7MSH - chains A and J of the 55 polymer chains in the assembly; structure by electron microscopy, 3.23 A resolution.

[Chain A]
Molecule: 23S rRNA
Source organism: Mycobacterium tuberculosis (strain ATCC 25618 / H37Rv)
Sequence (3138 nucleotides; numbered 1 to 3138; the number before each row is that of its first residue):
     1 UUGUAAGUGUCUAAGGGCGCAUGGUGGAUGCCUUGGCAUCGAGAGCCGAU
    51 GAAGGACGUGGGAGGCUGCGAUAUGCCUCGGGGAGCUGUCAACCGAGCGU
   101 GGAUCCGAGGAUUUCCGAAUGGGGAAACCCAGCACGAGUGAUGUCGUGCU
   151 ACCCGCAUCUGAAUAUAUAGGGUGCGGGAGGGAACGCGGGGAAGUGAAAC
   201 AUCUCAGUACCCGUAGGAGGAGAAAACAAUUGUGAUUCCGCAAGUAGUGG
   251 CGAGCGAACGCGGAACAGGCUAAACCGCACGCAUGGGUAACCGGGUAGGG
   301 GUUGUGUGUGCGGGGUUGUGGGAGGAUAUGUCUCAGCGCUACCCGGCUGA
   351 GAGGCAGUCAGAAAGUGUCGUGGUUAGCGGAAGUGGCCUGGGAUGGUCUG
   401 CCGUAGACGGUGAGAGCCCGGUACGCGAAAACCCGGCACCUGCCUAGUAU
   451 CAAUUCCCGAGUAGCAGCGGGCCCGUGGAAUCCGCUGUGAAUCCGCCGGG
   501 ACCACCCGGUAAGCCUAAAUACUCCUCGAUGACCGAUAGCGGAUUAGUAC
   551 CGUGAGGGAAUGGUGAAAAGUACCCCGGGAGGGGAGUGAAAGAGUACCUG
   601 AAACCGUGUGCCUACAAUCCGUCAGAGCCUCCUUUUCCUCUCCGGAGGAG
   651 GGUGGUGAUGGCGUGCCUUUUGAAGAAUGAGCCUGCGAGUCAGGGACAUG
   701 UCGCAAGGUUAACCCGUGUGGGGUAGCCGCAGCGAAAGCGAGUCUGAAUA
   751 GGGCGACCCACACGCGCAUACGCGCGUGUGAAUAGUGGCGUGUUCUGGAC
   801 CCGAAGCGGAGUGAUCUACCCAUGGCCAGGGUGAAGCGCGGGUAAGACCG
   851 CGUGGAGGCCCGAACCCACUUAGGUUGAAGACUGAGGGGAUGAGCUGUGG
   901 GUAGGGGUGAAAGGCCAAUCAAACUCCGUGAUAGCUGGUUCUCCCCGAAA
   951 UGCAUUUAGGUGCAGCGUUGCGUGGUUCACCGCGGAGGUAGAGCUACUGG
  1001 AUGGCCGAUGGGCCCUACUAGGUUACUGACGUCAGCCAAACUCCGAAUGC
  1051 CGUGGUGUAAAGCGUGGCAGUGAGACGGCGGGGGAUAAGCUCCGUACGUC
  1101 GAAAGGGAAACAGCCCAGAUCGCCGGCUAAGGCCCCCAAGCGUGUGCUAA
  1151 GUGGGAAAGGAUGUGCAGUCGCAAAGACAACCAGGAGGUUGGCUUAGAAG
  1201 CAGCCACCCUUGAAAGAGUGCGUAAUAGCUCACUGGUCAAGUGAUUGUGC
  1251 GCCGAUAAUGUAGCGGGGCUCAAGCACACCGCCGAAGCCGCGGCACAUCC
  1301 ACCUUGUGGUGGGUGUGGGUAGGGGAGCGUCCCUCAUUCAGCGAAGCCAC
  1351 CGGGUGACCGGUGGUGGAGGGUGGGGGAGUGAGAAUGCAGGCAUGAGUAG
  1401 CGACAAGGCAAGUGAGAACCUUGCCCGCCGAAAGACCAAGGGUUCCUGGG
  1451 CCAGGCCAGUCCGCCCAGGGUGAGUCGGGACCUAAGGCGAGGCCGACAGG
  1501 CGUAGUCGAUGGACAACGGGUUGAUAUUCCCGUACCCGUGUGUGGGCGCC
  1551 CGUGACGAAUCAGCGGUACUAACCACCCAAAACCGGAUCGAUCACUCCCC
  1601 UUCGGGGGUGUGGAGUUCUGGGGCUGCGUGGGAACUUCGCUGGUAGUAGU
  1651 CAAGCGAAGGGGUGACGCAGGAAGGUAGCCGUACCAGUCAGUGGUAACAC
  1701 UGGGGCAAGCCGGUAGGGAGAGCGAUAGGCAAAUCCGUCGCUCACUAAUC
  1751 CUGAGAGGUGACGCAUAGCCGGUUGAGGCGAAUUCGGUGAUCCUCUGCUG
  1801 CCAAGAAAAGCCUCUAGCGAGCACACACACGGCCCGUACCCCAAACCGAC
  1851 ACAGGUGGUCAGGUAGAGCAUACCAAGGCGUACGAGAUAACUAUGGUUAA
  1901 GGAACUCGGCAAAAUGCCCCCGUAACUUCGGGAGAAGGGGGACCGGAAUA
  1951 UCGUGAACACCCUUGCGGUGGGAGCGGGAUCCGGUCGCAGAAACCAGUGA
  2001 GGAGCGACUGUUUACUAAAAACACAGGUCCGUGCGAAGUCGCAAGACGAU
  2051 GUAUACGGACUGACGCCUGCCCGGUGCUGGAAGGUUAAGAGGACCCGUUA
  2101 ACCCGCAAGGGUGAAGCGGAGAAUUUAAGCCCCAGUAAACGGCGGUGGUA
  2151 ACUAUAACCAUCCUAAGGUAGCGAAAUUCCUUGUCGGGUAAGUUCCGACC
  2201 UGCACGAAUGGCGUAACGACUUCUCAACUGUCUCAACCAUAGACUCGGCG
  2251 AAAUUGCACUACGAGUAAAGAUGCUCGUUACGCGCGGCAGGACGAAAAGA
  2301 CCCCGGGACCUUCACUACAACUUGGUAUUGAUGUUCGGUACGGUUUGUGU
  2351 AGGAUAGGUGGGAGACUGUGAAACCUCGACGCCAGUUGGGGCGGAGUCGU
  2401 UGUUGAAAUACCACUCUGAUCGUAUUGGGCAUCUAACCUCGAACCCUGAA
  2451 UCGGGUUUAGGGACAGUGCCUGGCGGGUAGUUUAACUGGGGCGGUUGCCU
  2501 CCUAAAAUGUAACGGAGGCGCCCAAAGGUUCCCUCAACCUGGACGGCAAU
  2551 CAGGUGGCGAGUGUAAAUGCACAAGGGAGCUUGACUGCGAGACUUACAAG
  2601 UCAAGCAGGGACGAAAGUCGGGAUUAGUGAUCCGGCACCCCCGAGUGGAA
  2651 GGGGUGUCGCUCAACGGAUAAAAGGUACCCCGGGGAUAACAGGCUGAUCU
  2701 UCCCCAAGAGUCCAUAUCGACGGGAUGGUUUGGCACCUCGAUGUCGGCUC
  2751 GUCGCAUCCUGGGGCUGGAGCAGGUCCCAAGGGUUGGGCUGUUCGCCCAU
  2801 UAAAGCGGCACGCGAGCUGGGUUUAGAACGUCGUGAGACAGUUCGGUCUC
  2851 UAUCCGCCGCGCGCGUCAGAAACUUGAGGAAACCUGUCCCUAGUACGAGA
  2901 GGACCGGGACGGACGAACCUCUGGUGCACCAGUUGUCCCGCCAGGGGCAC
  2951 CGCUGGAUAGCCACGUUCGGUCAGGAUAACCGCUGAAAGCAUCUAAGCGG
  3001 GAAACCUUCUCCAAGAUCAGGUUUCUCACCCACUUGGUGGGAUAAGGCCC
  3051 CCCGCAGAACACGGGUUCAAUAGGUCAGACCUGGAAGCUCAGUAAUGGGU
  3101 GUAGGGAACUGGUGCUAACCGGCCGAAAACUUACAACA
Unresolved in the structure: 1-4, 1013-1022, 3133-3138
Modified / non-standard residues: 5MU (5-methyluridine 5'-monophosphate) at position 2177; OMG (o2'-methylguanosine-5'-monophosphate) at position 2791
Ion coordination: Mg2+ site 1: C31, G1370; Mg2+ site 2: C46, G217; Mg2+ site 3 near G60 (its only coordinating residue here); Mg2+ site 4 near U72 (its only coordinating residue here); Mg2+ site 5 near U120 (its only coordinating residue here); Mg2+ site 6: A162, U166; Mg2+ site 7: G194, U2481; Mg2+ site 8 near G194 (its only coordinating residue here); Mg2+ site 9: A199, C200; Mg2+ site 10 near G220 (its only coordinating residue here); Mg2+ site 11: G379, G421; Mg2+ site 12: G459, A511; 147 more Mg2+ sites not listed
Reported in the primary citation:
  - conformationally variable residues (side-chain flip): A2081

[Chain J]
Protein: 50S ribosomal protein L13
Source organism: Mycobacterium tuberculosis (strain ATCC 25618 / H37Rv)
Reference sequence: A0A0T9D5H2 (A0A0T9D5H2_MYCTX); residues -47 to 147 here correspond to UniProt positions 1-195 (UniProt number = residue number + 48)
Amino-acid sequence (195 residues; numbered -47 to 147; the number before each row is that of its first residue; numbers below 1 keep their minus sign (Met-47 is residue -47)):
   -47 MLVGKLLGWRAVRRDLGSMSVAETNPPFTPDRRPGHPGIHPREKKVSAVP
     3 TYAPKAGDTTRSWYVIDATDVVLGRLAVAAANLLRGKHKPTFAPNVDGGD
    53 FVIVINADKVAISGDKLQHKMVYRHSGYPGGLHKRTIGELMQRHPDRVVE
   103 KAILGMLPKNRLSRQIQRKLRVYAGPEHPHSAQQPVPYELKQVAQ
Unresolved in the structure: -47 to 1

[Chain A / chain J interface]
Contacting residue pairs - 96 pairs, chain A then chain J:
  A6(A) - His132(J)  hydrogen bond to the sugar
  A6(A) - Ala134(J)  base contact
  A6(A) - Gln135(J)  sugar contact
  G7(A) - Trp15(J)  sugar contact
  G7(A) - Arg123(J)  salt bridge to the phosphate
  G7(A) - His132(J)  phosphate contact
  G7(A) - Gln135(J)  hydrogen bond to the sugar
  C615(A) - Arg120(J)  sugar contact
  A616(A) - Arg113(J)  hydrogen bond to the phosphate
  A616(A) - Arg116(J)  salt bridge to the phosphate
  A616(A) - Gln117(J)  phosphate contact
  A617(A) - Arg113(J)  salt bridge to the phosphate
  U618(A) - Arg113(J)  base contact
  A624(A) - Asn47(J)  base contact
  G625(A) - Ala5(J)  phosphate contact
  G625(A) - Asn47(J)  hydrogen bond to the sugar
  A626(A) - Pro6(J)  sugar contact
  A626(A) - Lys7(J)  salt bridge to the phosphate
  A626(A) - Ala8(J)  sugar contact
  G627(A) - Ala8(J)  sugar contact
  U659(A) - Asn47(J)  hydrogen bond to the sugar
  U659(A) - Arg113(J)  salt bridge to the phosphate
  U659(A) - Leu114(J)  sugar contact
  G660(A) - Pro46(J)  sugar contact
  G660(A) - Asn47(J)  sugar contact
  G660(A) - Asn112(J)  hydrogen bond to the phosphate
  G660(A) - Arg113(J)  hydrogen bond to the phosphate
  G660(A) - Leu114(J)  hydrogen bond to the phosphate
  G661(A) - Asn112(J)  phosphate contact
  C1124(A) - Pro2(J)  base contact
  C1124(A) - Thr3(J)  hydrogen bond to the base
  C1134(A) - Val30(J)  sugar contact
  C1135(A) - Val30(J)  sugar contact
  C1135(A) - Ala33(J)  sugar contact
  C1135(A) - Asn34(J)  sugar contact
  C1135(A) - Met108(J)  hydrogen bond to the sugar
  C1136(A) - Arg37(J)  salt bridge to the phosphate
  C1136(A) - Lys39(J)  salt bridge to the phosphate
  C1136(A) - Met108(J)  sugar contact
  C1136(A) - Leu109(J)  sugar contact
  C1136(A) - Pro110(J)  sugar contact
  A1138(A) - Lys39(J)  salt bridge to the phosphate
  G1140(A) - Gln147(J)  base contact
  C1141(A) - Arg27(J)  hydrogen bond to the base
  C1141(A) - Lys143(J)  base contact
  C1141(A) - Gln144(J)  sugar contact
  G1142(A) - Gln144(J)  hydrogen bond to the phosphate
  G1142(A) - Gln147(J)  hydrogen bond to the sugar
  G1151(A) - Lys68(J)  base contact
  G1260(A) - His77(J)  stacking on the base
  G1260(A) - Gly82(J)  hydrogen bond to the phosphate
  G1260(A) - Leu84(J)  sugar contact
  U1261(A) - Tyr75(J)  sugar contact
  U1261(A) - Leu84(J)  sugar contact
  G1266(A) - Gly107(J)  hydrogen bond to the base
  G1267(A) - Lys103(J)  sugar contact
  G1267(A) - Ala104(J)  hydrogen bond to the sugar
  G1267(A) - Gly107(J)  sugar contact
  G1267(A) - Met108(J)  base contact
  G1268(A) - Leu25(J)  phosphate contact
  G1268(A) - Gly26(J)  hydrogen bond to the phosphate
  G1268(A) - Lys72(J)  salt bridge to the phosphate
  G1268(A) - Lys103(J)  salt bridge to the phosphate
  G1268(A) - Ala104(J)  phosphate contact
  G1268(A) - Met108(J)  sugar contact
  C1269(A) - Leu25(J)  hydrogen bond to the phosphate
  C1269(A) - Gly26(J)  hydrogen bond to the phosphate
  C1269(A) - Lys68(J)  salt bridge to the phosphate
  U1270(A) - Val24(J)  phosphate contact
  U1270(A) - Asp67(J)  base contact
  U1270(A) - Lys68(J)  salt bridge to the phosphate
  C1271(A) - Asp22(J)  hydrogen bond to the base
  C1271(A) - Arg27(J)  hydrogen bond to the sugar
  A1273(A) - Gly26(J)  hydrogen bond to the base
  G2277(A) - Lys111(J)  phosphate contact
  U2278(A) - Lys111(J)  phosphate contact
  U2752(A) - Pro81(J)  phosphate contact
  C2753(A) - Pro81(J)  phosphate contact
  C2753(A) - Gly82(J)  phosphate contact
  A2877(A) - Arg99(J)  hydrogen bond to the sugar
  G2878(A) - Arg76(J)  phosphate contact
  G2878(A) - Arg87(J)  salt bridge to the phosphate
  G2878(A) - Arg99(J)  salt bridge to the phosphate
  G2879(A) - Arg76(J)  phosphate contact
  G2879(A) - Ser78(J)  hydrogen bond to the phosphate
  G2879(A) - Tyr80(J)  sugar contact
  A2880(A) - Ser78(J)  phosphate contact
  A2880(A) - Tyr80(J)  sugar contact
  A2880(A) - Gly83(J)  phosphate contact
  A2880(A) - His85(J)  salt bridge to the phosphate
  C3006(A) - His85(J)  salt bridge to the phosphate
  U3017(A) - Arg120(J)  sugar contact
  C3018(A) - Glu102(J)  hydrogen bond to the base
  C3018(A) - Arg120(J)  salt bridge to the phosphate
  U3132(A) - Ala134(J)  sugar contact
  U3132(A) - Gln136(J)  hydrogen bond to the sugar
Also at the interface, not in a pair above, chain A (49 interface residues in all): U8, A658, C1137, A1262, U2279, A2280
Also at the interface, not in a pair above, chain J (62 interface residues in all): Phe53, Ala63, Ser65, His96, Pro131, Leu142

[In short]
Chain A and chain J form an interface of 49 and 62 residues respectively, with 26 hydrogen bonds, 17 salt
bridges and 1 aromatic stacking contact. Among the polar pairs are C1124(A)-Thr3(J), C1141(A)-Arg27(J) and
G1266(A)-Gly107(J). C31(A) and G1370(A) coordinate Mg2+ site 1. From the paper: conformational variability at
A2081(A).
Here chain A is 23S rRNA and chain J is 50S ribosomal protein L13, both from Mycobacterium tuberculosis
(strain ATCC 25618 / H37Rv). Entry 7MSH (Mtb 70SIC in complex with MtbEttA at Pre_R1 state) was determined by
electron microscopy (same publication as 7MSC, 7MSM, 7MSZ, 7MT2, 7MT3 and 7MT7).
